PDB entry 6ACJ | electron microscopy, 4.20 A resolution (low resolution: residue-level contacts below are approximate; hydrogen-bond / salt-bridge calls are withheld) | chains A and C of the 4 polymer chains in the assembly

== Chain A (and C) ==
Molecule: Spike glycoprotein
From: Human SARS coronavirus
Notes: chain C of this document is another copy of the same molecule, construct and numbering; everything in this record applies to it too
Reference sequence: P59594 (SPIKE_CVHSA); residues 1-1196 here = UniProt positions 1-1196
Sequence (1203 residues; each row starts with the number of its first residue):
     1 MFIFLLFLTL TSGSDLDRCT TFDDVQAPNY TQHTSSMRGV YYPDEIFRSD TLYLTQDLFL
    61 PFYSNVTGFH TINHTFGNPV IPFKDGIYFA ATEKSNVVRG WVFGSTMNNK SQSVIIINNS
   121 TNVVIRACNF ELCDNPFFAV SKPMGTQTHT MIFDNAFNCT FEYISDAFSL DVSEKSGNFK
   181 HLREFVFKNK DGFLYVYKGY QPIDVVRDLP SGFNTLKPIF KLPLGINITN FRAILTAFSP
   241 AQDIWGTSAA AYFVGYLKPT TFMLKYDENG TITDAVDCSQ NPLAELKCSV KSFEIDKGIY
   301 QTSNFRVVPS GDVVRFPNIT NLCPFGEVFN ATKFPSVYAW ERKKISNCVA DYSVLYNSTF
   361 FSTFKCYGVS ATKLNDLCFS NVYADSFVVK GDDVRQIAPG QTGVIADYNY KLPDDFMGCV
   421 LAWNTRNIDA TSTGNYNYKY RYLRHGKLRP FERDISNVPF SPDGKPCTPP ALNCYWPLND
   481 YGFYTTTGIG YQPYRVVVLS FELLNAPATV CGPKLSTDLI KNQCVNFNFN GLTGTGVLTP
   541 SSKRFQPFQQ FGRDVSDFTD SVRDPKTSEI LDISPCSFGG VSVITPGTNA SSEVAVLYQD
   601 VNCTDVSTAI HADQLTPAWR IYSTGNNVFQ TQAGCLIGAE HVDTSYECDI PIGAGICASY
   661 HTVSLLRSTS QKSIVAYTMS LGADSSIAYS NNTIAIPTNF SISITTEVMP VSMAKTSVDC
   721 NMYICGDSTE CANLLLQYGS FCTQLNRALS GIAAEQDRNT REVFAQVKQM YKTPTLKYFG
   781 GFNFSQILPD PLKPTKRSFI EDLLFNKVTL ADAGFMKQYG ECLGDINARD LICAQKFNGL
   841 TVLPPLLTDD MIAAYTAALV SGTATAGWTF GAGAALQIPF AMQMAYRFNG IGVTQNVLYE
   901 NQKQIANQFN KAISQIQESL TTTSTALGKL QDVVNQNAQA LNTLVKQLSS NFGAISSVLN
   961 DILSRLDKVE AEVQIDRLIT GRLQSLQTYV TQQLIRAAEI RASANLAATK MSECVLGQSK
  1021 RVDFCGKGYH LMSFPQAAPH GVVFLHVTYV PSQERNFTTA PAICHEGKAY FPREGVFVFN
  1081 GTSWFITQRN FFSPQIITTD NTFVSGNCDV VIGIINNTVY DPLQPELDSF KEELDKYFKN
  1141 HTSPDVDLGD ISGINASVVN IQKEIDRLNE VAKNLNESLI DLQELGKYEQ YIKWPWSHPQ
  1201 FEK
Unresolved in the structure: 1-17, 240-243, 661-673, 812-831, 1120-1203 (chain C: 1-17, 240-243, 319-322, 513-516, 661-673, 812-831, 1120-1203)
Sequence notes: expression tag (1197-1203)
Cystine bridges: Cys128-Cys159, Cys278-Cys288, Cys323-Cys348, Cys366-Cys419, Cys378-Cys511, Cys467-Cys474, Cys524-Cys576, Cys603-Cys635, Cys648-Cys657, Cys720-Cys742, Cys725-Cys731, Cys1014-Cys1025, Cys1064-Cys1108
Swiss-Prot annotation at these positions:
  - region: Ser798 to Tyr819 (Fusion peptide 1), Lys817 to Phe837 (Fusion peptide 2), Asp1145 to Glu1184 (Heptad repeat 2)
  - site (Cleavage): Arg667, Ser668, Arg797, Ser798
  - glycosylation (N-linked (GlcNAc...) asparagine): Asn29, Asn65, Asn73, Asn109, Asn118, Asn119, Asn158, Asn227, Asn269, Asn318, Asn330, Asn357, Asn589, Asn602, Asn691, Asn699, Asn783, Asn1056, Asn1080, Asn1116 and 3 more in UniProt
What the authors report for this chain:
  - mutagenesis - R667A: decreased binding to Angiotensin-converting enzyme 2 (proposed by the authors, not directly observed)

== Interface between chain A and chain C ==
Residue-residue contacts (154; chain A residue first):
  Asn304(A) - Asn746(C)
  Arg306(A) - Asp727(C)
  Arg342(A) - Phe193(C)
  Arg342(A) - Pro223(C)
  Gly368(A) - Arg965(C)
  Val369(A) - Arg965(C)
  Ser370(A) - Arg965(C)
  Ser370(A) - Leu966(C)
  Ser370(A) - Glu970(C)
  Thr372(A) - Asp967(C)
  Lys373(A) - Leu963(C)
  Lys373(A) - Ser964(C)
  Leu377(A) - Ser964(C)
  Arg444(A) - Asn227(C)
  Arg449(A) - Ile226(C)
  Arg449(A) - Asn227(C)
  Phe451(A) - Asp191(C)
  Phe451(A) - Gly225(C)
  Glu452(A) - Gly225(C)
  Glu452(A) - Asn227(C)
  Arg453(A) - Leu224(C)
  Arg453(A) - Gly225(C)
  Ile455(A) - Gln112(C)
  Ile455(A) - Asn158(C)
  Ser456(A) - Lys110(C)
  Ser456(A) - Gln112(C)
  Asn505(A) - Glu45(C)
  Asn505(A) - Lys221(C)
  Ala506(A) - Glu45(C)
  Thr533(A) - Asn960(C)
  Lys543(A) - Phe47(C)
  Arg544(A) - Asn269(C)
  Phe548(A) - Tyr42(C)
  Phe548(A) - Pro218(C)
  Gln549(A) - Glu45(C)
  Gln549(A) - Ile46(C)
  Gln549(A) - Phe47(C)
  Phe551(A) - Ile46(C)
  Phe551(A) - Phe47(C)
  Gly552(A) - Ile46(C)
  Gly552(A) - Phe47(C)
  Arg553(A) - Ile46(C)
  Arg553(A) - Arg48(C)
  Val555(A) - Thr51(C)
  Ser556(A) - Val945(C)
  Asp557(A) - Ser949(C)
  Phe558(A) - Phe837(C)
  Phe558(A) - Asn838(C)
  Phe558(A) - Val945(C)
  Thr559(A) - Phe837(C)
  Ile573(A) - Gln835(C)
  Ser574(A) - Phe837(C)
  Pro575(A) - Gln835(C)
  Pro575(A) - Lys836(C)
  Pro575(A) - Phe837(C)
  Cys576(A) - Gln835(C)
  Phe578(A) - Met722(C)
  Phe578(A) - Lys836(C)
  Phe578(A) - Gly839(C)
  Asp600(A) - Cys833(C)
  Asp600(A) - Ala834(C)
  Val601(A) - Cys833(C)
  Gln632(A) - Ile832(C)
  Gln632(A) - Cys833(C)
  Ala633(A) - Pro844(C)
  Pro651(A) - Leu846(C)
  Gly653(A) - Pro844(C)
  Gly653(A) - Pro845(C)
  Gly653(A) - Leu846(C)
  Ala654(A) - Pro845(C)
  Ala654(A) - Leu846(C)
  Ala654(A) - Thr848(C)
  Gly655(A) - Leu846(C)
  Gly655(A) - Thr848(C)
  Met679(A) - Arg761(C)
  Met679(A) - Leu847(C)
  Leu681(A) - Met770(C)
  Leu681(A) - Met851(C)
  Leu681(A) - Tyr855(C)
  Gly682(A) - Lys768(C)
  Gly682(A) - Met770(C)
  Ala683(A) - Lys768(C)
  Ala683(A) - Gln769(C)
  Ala683(A) - Met770(C)
  Asp684(A) - Gln769(C)
  Asp684(A) - Met770(C)
  Ser685(A) - Gln769(C)
  Ser685(A) - Met770(C)
  Ser685(A) - Tyr771(C)
  Ser685(A) - Lys772(C)
  Ser686(A) - Lys772(C)
  Ile687(A) - Tyr771(C)
  Ile687(A) - Lys772(C)
  Tyr689(A) - Tyr771(C)
  Tyr689(A) - Thr865(C)
  Tyr689(A) - Ala866(C)
  Tyr689(A) - Ala875(C)
  Tyr689(A) - Gln877(C)
  Ser690(A) - Pro879(C)
  Asn691(A) - Pro879(C)
  Thr693(A) - Gln877(C)
  Ile694(A) - Leu876(C)
  Ile694(A) - Gln877(C)
  Ile694(A) - Ile878(C)
  Ala695(A) - Leu876(C)
  Ala695(A) - Gln877(C)
  Pro697(A) - Leu876(C)
  Gln939(A) - Arg747(C)
  Thr943(A) - Ser740(C)
  Thr943(A) - Gln744(C)
  Thr943(A) - Arg747(C)
  Gln947(A) - Ser740(C)
  Gln947(A) - Phe741(C)
  Ser950(A) - Gly739(C)
  Asn951(A) - Gln737(C)
  Phe952(A) - Gln737(C)
  Phe952(A) - Tyr738(C)
  Phe952(A) - Phe741(C)
  Thr988(A) - Gln987(C)
  Arg1021(A) - Thr1009(C)
  Arg1021(A) - Glu1013(C)
  Arg1021(A) - Arg1021(C)
  Val1022(A) - Ser1012(C)
  Val1022(A) - Glu1013(C)
  Asp1023(A) - Gly871(C)
  Asp1023(A) - Leu1016(C)
  Phe1024(A) - Glu1013(C)
  Lys1027(A) - Lys768(C)
  Lys1027(A) - Ala872(C)
  Gly1028(A) - Ala872(C)
  Tyr1029(A) - Trp868(C)
  Tyr1029(A) - Thr869(C)
  Tyr1029(A) - Ala872(C)
  Pro1051(A) - Ala872(C)
  Pro1061(A) - Met882(C)
  Phe1071(A) - Gln895(C)
  Phe1071(A) - Asn896(C)
  Phe1071(A) - Tyr899(C)
  Pro1072(A) - Gln895(C)
  Glu1074(A) - Asn889(C)
  Glu1074(A) - Val893(C)
  Glu1074(A) - Thr894(C)
  Glu1074(A) - Gln895(C)
  Gly1075(A) - Tyr886(C)
  Gly1075(A) - Asn889(C)
  Val1076(A) - Met882(C)
  Val1076(A) - Tyr886(C)
  Val1076(A) - Gln895(C)
  Arg1089(A) - Trp868(C)
  Arg1089(A) - Thr869(C)
  Phe1103(A) - Thr894(C)
  Phe1103(A) - Asn896(C)
  Ser1105(A) - Asn896(C)
  Val1110(A) - Tyr899(C)
Also at the interface, not in a pair above, chain A (105 interface residues in all): Gln301, Tyr383, Pro413, Phe416, Pro450, Leu503, Leu504, Phe545, Gln550, Asp554, Ile652, Ile696, Gly953, Gln984, Thr991, Ile995, Lys1020, Asn1056, Phe1077, Asp1100, Val1104
Also at the interface, not in a pair above, chain C (102 interface residues in all): Ser49, Ser111, Thr160, Asn189, Gly192, Asp719, Asn721, Gly726, Ser750, Leu840, Ala885, Leu948, Gln984, Thr991, Leu994, Lys1020, Ile1096, Asp1100

== Overview ==
Chain A and chain C form an interface of 105 and 102 residues respectively. From the paper: R667A of chain A
reduces binding to Angiotensin-converting enzyme 2.
Both chains are Spike glycoprotein (Human SARS coronavirus). Entry 6ACJ (Trypsin-cleaved and low pH-treated
SARS-CoV spike glycoprotein and ACE2 complex, ACE2-bound conformation 2) was determined by electron microscopy
together with 6ACC, 6ACD, 6ACG and 6ACK from the same study.
